6UDB - chains A and B of the 4 polymer chains in the assembly; structure by X-ray diffraction, 1.55 A resolution.

== Chain A (and B) ==
Molecule: Streptavidin
Source organism: Streptomyces avidinii
Notes: chain B of this document is another copy of the same molecule, construct and numbering; everything in this record applies to it too
Reference sequence: P22629 (SAV_STRAV); residues 13-139 here correspond to UniProt positions 37-163 (UniProt number = residue number + 24)
Chain sequence (136 residues; row label = number of the first residue in the row):
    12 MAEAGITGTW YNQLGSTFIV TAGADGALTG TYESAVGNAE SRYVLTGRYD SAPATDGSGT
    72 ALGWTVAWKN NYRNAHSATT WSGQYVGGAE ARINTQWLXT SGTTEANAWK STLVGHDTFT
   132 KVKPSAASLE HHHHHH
Not modelled in the structure: 12, 46, 136-147 (chain B: 12-14, 46-47, 138-147)
Modified positions: DV7 (L-(7-hydroxycoumarin-4-yl)ethylglycine) at position 110
Differences from the reference sequence: initiating methionine (12); conflict DV7_110 (Leu134 in P22629); expression tag (140-147)
UniProt features mapped onto this chain:
  - motif: R59 to D61 (Cell attachment site)
  - binding site (biotin): Y43, Y54, W92, W108, W120

== Chain A / chain B interface ==
Contacting residue pairs - 8 pairs, chain A then chain B:
  Q107(A) - Q107(B)
  Q107(A) - V125(B)  hydrogen bond (side chain-backbone)
  Q107(A) - G126(B)
  Q107(A) - H127(B)
  V125(A) - Q107(B)  hydrogen bond (backbone-side chain)
  G126(A) - Q107(B)
  H127(A) - Q107(B)
  H127(A) - H127(B)  hydrogen bond

== Overview ==
Chain A and chain B each contribute 4 residues to their interface, with 3 hydrogen bonds. Polar contacts
include Q107(A)-V125(B) and H127(A)-H127(B). Curated annotation (UniProt) lists 5 biotin-binding residues on
chain A.
Both chains are Streptavidin (Streptomyces avidinii). Entry 6UDB (Spectroscopic and structural
characterization of a genetically encoded direct sensor for protein-ligand interactions) was determined by
X-ray diffraction (same publication as 6UD1, 6UD6, 6UDC and 6UC3).
